Entry 5CSJ (X-ray diffraction, 2.70 A resolution); this record covers chains A and B of the 3 polymer chains in the assembly.

Chain A (and B):
Name: Protein S100-B
Organism: Homo sapiens
Notes: chain B of this document is another copy of the same molecule, construct and numbering; everything in this record applies to it too
UniProtKB: P04271 (S100B_HUMAN); residues 0-91 here correspond to UniProt positions 1-92 (UniProt number = residue number + 1)
Amino-acid sequence (95 residues; each row starts with the number of its first residue; numbers below 1 keep their minus sign (Gly-3 is residue -3)):
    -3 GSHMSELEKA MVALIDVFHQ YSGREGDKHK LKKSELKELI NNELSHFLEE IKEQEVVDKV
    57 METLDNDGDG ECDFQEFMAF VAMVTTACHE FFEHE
Disordered / not traced: 90-91 (chain B: -3 to -2, 89-91)
Construct notes: expression tag (-3 to -1)
Metal / ion sites: Ca2+ site 1: Ser18, Glu21, Asp23, Lys26, Glu31; Ca2+ site 2: Asp61, Asp63, Asp65, Glu67, Glu72
Swiss-Prot annotation at these positions:
  - binding site (Zn(2+)): His15, His25, His85, His90
  - binding site (Ca(2+)): Ser18, Glu21, Asp23, Lys26, Glu31, Asp61, Asp63, Asp65, Glu67, Glu72
  - modified residue: Ser1 (Blocked amino end (Ser))

How chain A and chain B interact:
Residue-residue contacts (50):
  Gly-3(A) - Asn38(B)  hydrogen bond (backbone-backbone)
  Gly-3(A) - Ser41(B)  hydrogen bond (backbone-side chain)
  Gly-3(A) - His42(B)
  Ser-2(A) - His42(B)  hydrogen bond (backbone-side chain)
  His-1(A) - His42(B)
  Met0(A) - His42(B)
  Ser1(A) - Glu39(B)  hydrogen bond (side chain-backbone)
  Leu3(A) - Leu10(B)  hydrophobic
  Leu3(A) - Leu35(B)  hydrophobic
  Leu3(A) - Leu40(B)  hydrophobic
  Glu4(A) - Glu39(B)
  Glu4(A) - Leu40(B)
  Glu4(A) - Ser41(B)  hydrogen bond (side chain-backbone)
  Glu4(A) - His42(B)  salt bridge
  Glu4(A) - Phe43(B)
  Ala6(A) - Ala6(B)
  Met7(A) - Leu40(B)  hydrophobic
  Met7(A) - Phe43(B)  hydrophobic
  Met7(A) - Val80(B)  hydrophobic
  Met7(A) - Thr81(B)
  Leu10(A) - Leu3(B)  hydrophobic
  His15(A) - His85(B)  hydrogen bond
  Leu35(A) - Leu3(B)  hydrophobic
  Glu39(A) - Ser1(B)  hydrogen bond (backbone-side chain)
  Glu39(A) - Leu3(B)
  Glu39(A) - Glu4(B)
  Leu40(A) - Leu3(B)  hydrophobic
  Leu40(A) - Glu4(B)
  Leu40(A) - Met7(B)  hydrophobic
  Ser41(A) - Glu4(B)
  His42(A) - His-1(B)
  His42(A) - Met0(B)
  His42(A) - Glu4(B)  salt bridge
  Phe43(A) - Glu4(B)
  Phe43(A) - Met7(B)  hydrophobic
  Phe70(A) - Thr81(B)
  Phe70(A) - Thr82(B)
  Phe70(A) - His85(B)
  Gln71(A) - Thr82(B)
  Met74(A) - Ala78(B)  hydrophobic
  Met74(A) - Thr81(B)
  Met74(A) - Thr82(B)
  Ala78(A) - Met74(B)  hydrophobic
  Thr81(A) - Met7(B)
  Thr81(A) - Phe70(B)
  Thr82(A) - Phe70(B)
  Thr82(A) - Met74(B)
  His85(A) - Ile11(B)
  His85(A) - His15(B)  hydrogen bond
  His85(A) - Phe70(B)
Other interface residues (no listed pair), chain A (30 interface residues in all): Val8, Ala9, Ile11, Val13, Val77, Val80
Other interface residues (no listed pair), chain B (31 interface residues in all): Glu2, Val8, Ala9, Val13, Gln71, Val77, Phe88

In short:
30 residues of chain A face 31 of chain B across their interface; the contacts include 8 hydrogen bonds and 2
salt bridges. Among the polar pairs are Glu4(A)-His42(B), Gly-3(A)-Ser41(B) and Ser-2(A)-His42(B). From
UniProt: 4 Zn2+-binding residues and 10 Ca2+-binding residues on chain A.
Chain A and chain B are both Protein S100-B (Homo sapiens); the structure, S100B-RSK1 crystal structure B, was
determined by X-ray diffraction together with 5CSF, 5CSI and 5CSN from the same study.
